7XWC - chains A and B; structure by X-ray diffraction, 1.99 A resolution.

Chain A (and B):
Name: Feruloyl-CoA hydratase/lyase
From: Sphingomonas paucimobilis
Notes: chain B of this document is another copy of the same molecule, construct and numbering; everything in this record applies to it too
UniProtKB: Q8RR28 (Q8RR28_SPHPI); numbering as in UniProt (aligned over 1-284)
Sequence (292 residues; row label = number of the first residue in the row):
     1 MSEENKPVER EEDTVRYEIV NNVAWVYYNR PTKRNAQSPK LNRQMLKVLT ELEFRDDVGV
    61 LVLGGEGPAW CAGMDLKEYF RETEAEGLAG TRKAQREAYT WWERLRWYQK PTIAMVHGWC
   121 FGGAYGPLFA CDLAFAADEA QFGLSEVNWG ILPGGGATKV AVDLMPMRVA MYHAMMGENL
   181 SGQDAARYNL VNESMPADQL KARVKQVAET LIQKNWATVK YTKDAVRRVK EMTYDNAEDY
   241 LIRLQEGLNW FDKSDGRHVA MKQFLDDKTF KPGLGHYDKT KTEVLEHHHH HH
Not modelled in the structure: 1-7, 253-292 (chain B: 1-8, 253-292)
Sequence notes: expression tag (285-292)

Interface between chain A and chain B:
Contacting residue pairs - 16 pairs, chain A then chain B:
  Glu53(A) - Arg96(B)  salt bridge
  Phe54(A) - Leu88(B)  hydrophobic
  Phe54(A) - Ala89(B)  hydrophobic
  Phe54(A) - Arg92(B)
  Phe54(A) - Arg96(B)
  Leu88(A) - Phe54(B)  hydrophobic
  Leu88(A) - Gln109(B)
  Ala89(A) - Phe54(B)  hydrophobic
  Arg92(A) - Phe54(B)
  Arg92(A) - Phe251(B)
  Arg96(A) - Glu53(B)  salt bridge
  Arg96(A) - Phe54(B)
  Arg96(A) - Arg104(B)
  Arg104(A) - Arg96(B)
  Gln109(A) - Leu88(B)
  Phe251(A) - Leu88(B)  hydrophobic

Summary:
Chain A and chain B each contribute 9 residues to their interface, with 2 salt bridges. Its one salt-bridged
contact is Glu53(A)-Arg96(B).
Both chains are Feruloyl-CoA hydratase/lyase (Sphingomonas paucimobilis). Entry 7XWC (Feruloyl-CoA
hydratase/lyase from Sphingomonas paucimobilis SYK-6) was determined by X-ray diffraction together with 7XWT
and 7XWV from the same study.
